Entry 8XXP (electron microscopy, 2.60 A resolution); this record covers chains B and F of the 8 polymer chains in the assembly.

[Chain B]
Molecule: DNA-directed RNA polymerase subunit beta
Source organism: African swine fever virus
Notes: EC 2.7.7.6
Reference sequence: A0A2X0RU95 (A0A2X0RU95_ASF); residue numbers follow UniProt; this construct covers 8-1242
Amino-acid sequence (1235 residues; row label = number of the first residue in the row):
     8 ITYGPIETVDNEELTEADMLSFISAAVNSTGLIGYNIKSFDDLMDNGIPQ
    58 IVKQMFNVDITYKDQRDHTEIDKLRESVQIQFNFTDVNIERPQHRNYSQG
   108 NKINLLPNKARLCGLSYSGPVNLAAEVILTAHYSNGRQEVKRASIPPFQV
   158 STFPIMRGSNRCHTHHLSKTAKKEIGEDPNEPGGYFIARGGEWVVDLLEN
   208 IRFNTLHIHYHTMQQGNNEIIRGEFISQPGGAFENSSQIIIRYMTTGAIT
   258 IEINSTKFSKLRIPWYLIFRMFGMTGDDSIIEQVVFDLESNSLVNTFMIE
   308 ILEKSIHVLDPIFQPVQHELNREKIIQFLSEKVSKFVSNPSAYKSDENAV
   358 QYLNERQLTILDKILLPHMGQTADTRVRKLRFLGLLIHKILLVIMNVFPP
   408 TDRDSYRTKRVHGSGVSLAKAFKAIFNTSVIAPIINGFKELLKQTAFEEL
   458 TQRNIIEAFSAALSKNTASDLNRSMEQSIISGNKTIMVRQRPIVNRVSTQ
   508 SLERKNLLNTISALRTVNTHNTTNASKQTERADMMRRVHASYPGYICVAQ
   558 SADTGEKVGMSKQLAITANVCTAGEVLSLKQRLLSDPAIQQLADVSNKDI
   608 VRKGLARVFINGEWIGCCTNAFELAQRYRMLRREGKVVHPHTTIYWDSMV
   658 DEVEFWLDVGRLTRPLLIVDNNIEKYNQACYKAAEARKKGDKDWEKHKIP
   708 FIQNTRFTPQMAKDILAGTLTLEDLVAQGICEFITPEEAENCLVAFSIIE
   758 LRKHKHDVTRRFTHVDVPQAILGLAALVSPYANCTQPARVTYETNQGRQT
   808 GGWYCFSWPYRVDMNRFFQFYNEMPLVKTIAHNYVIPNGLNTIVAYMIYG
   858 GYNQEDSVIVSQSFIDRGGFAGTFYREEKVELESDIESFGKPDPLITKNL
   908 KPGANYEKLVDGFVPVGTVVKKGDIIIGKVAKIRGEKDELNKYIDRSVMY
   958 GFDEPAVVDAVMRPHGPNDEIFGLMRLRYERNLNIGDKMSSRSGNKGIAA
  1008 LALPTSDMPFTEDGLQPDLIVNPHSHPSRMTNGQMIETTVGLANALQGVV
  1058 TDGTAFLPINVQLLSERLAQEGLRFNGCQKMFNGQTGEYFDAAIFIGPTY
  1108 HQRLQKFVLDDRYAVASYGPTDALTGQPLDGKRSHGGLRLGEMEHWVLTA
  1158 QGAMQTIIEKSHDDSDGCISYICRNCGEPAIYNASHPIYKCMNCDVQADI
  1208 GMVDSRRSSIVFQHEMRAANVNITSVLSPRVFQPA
Not modelled in the structure: 65-89, 103-108, 131-152, 341-357, 441-475, 489-506, 528-534, 890-894, 938-951
Metal / ion sites: Zn2+: Cys1180, Cys1183, Cys1198, Cys1201

[Chain F]
Molecule: D339L
Source organism: African swine fever virus
Reference sequence: A0A2X0RV08 (A0A2X0RV08_ASF); numbering as in UniProt (aligned over 1-154)
Amino-acid sequence (154 residues; numbered 1 to 154; the number before each row is that of its first residue):
     1 MIDQKIFETTLNIDDPTNFCTNVEAHLLKELENIYVGKCFKNSFILNITG
    51 VIQRSPCFIMRTNNSGRGYMHVRFSAVVSYLNAFDLIAAVKIIKNDSNII
   101 LGESLLTEPVTIVIPSSESQNNVAEVGQIVPVQLANSSVYYIPGRQQASA
   151 TGSI
Not modelled in the structure: 94-100, 115-127

[Interface between chain B and chain F]
Residue-residue contacts (36; chain B residue first):
  Gln1162(B) with Asn64(F), hydrogen bond (backbone-side chain)
  Ile1165(B) with Arg61(F); Thr62(F); Asn63(F); Asn64(F)
  Glu1166(B) with Asn64(F)
  Asn1182(B) with Lys41(F)
  Tyr1196(B) with Pro143(F)
  Asp1202(B) with Pro143(F)
  Val1203(B) with Lys41(F); Asn42(F); Tyr141(F); Pro143(F)
  Gln1204(B) with Lys41(F), hydrogen bond (backbone-side chain); Asn42(F)
  Ala1205(B) with Lys41(F)
  Asp1206(B) with Lys41(F)
  Met1209(B) with Asn12(F); Arg67(F)
  Asp1211(B) with Thr62(F), hydrogen bond; Asn63(F), hydrogen bond
  Arg1237(B) with Glu8(F); Thr9(F); Thr10(F), hydrogen bond; His71(F)
  Val1238(B) with Ser55(F); Phe58(F), hydrophobic; His71(F)
  Phe1239(B) with Glu8(F); Gln53(F); Arg54(F); His71(F); Val72(F); Arg73(F)
  Gln1240(B) with Arg54(F), hydrogen bond (backbone-backbone); Pro56(F)
Also at the interface, not in a pair above, chain B (19 interface residues in all): Asp1170, Pro1236, Ala1242
Also at the interface, not in a pair above, chain F (24 interface residues in all): Phe40, Ile52, Met60

[Summary]
19 residues of chain B face 24 of chain F across their interface; the contacts include 6 hydrogen bonds. Among
the polar pairs are Gln1162(B)-Asn64(F), Gln1204(B)-Lys41(F) and Asp1211(B)-Thr62(F). Cys1180(B), Cys1183(B),
Cys1198(B) and Cys1201(B) coordinate Zn2+.
Chain B is DNA-directed RNA polymerase subunit beta and chain F is D339L, both from African swine fever virus;
the structure, ASFV RNAP core complex, was determined by electron microscopy together with 8Y0E, 8XX4, 8XX5,
8XXT and 8XY6 from the same study.
